PDB entry 3LZW | X-ray diffraction, 1.80 A resolution | chain A

[Chain A]
Name: Ferredoxin--NADP reductase 2
Organism: Bacillus subtilis
Notes: EC 1.18.1.2
UniProtKB: O05268 (FENR2_BACSU); numbering as in UniProt (aligned over 1-332)
Amino-acid sequence (332 residues; each row starts with the number of its first residue):
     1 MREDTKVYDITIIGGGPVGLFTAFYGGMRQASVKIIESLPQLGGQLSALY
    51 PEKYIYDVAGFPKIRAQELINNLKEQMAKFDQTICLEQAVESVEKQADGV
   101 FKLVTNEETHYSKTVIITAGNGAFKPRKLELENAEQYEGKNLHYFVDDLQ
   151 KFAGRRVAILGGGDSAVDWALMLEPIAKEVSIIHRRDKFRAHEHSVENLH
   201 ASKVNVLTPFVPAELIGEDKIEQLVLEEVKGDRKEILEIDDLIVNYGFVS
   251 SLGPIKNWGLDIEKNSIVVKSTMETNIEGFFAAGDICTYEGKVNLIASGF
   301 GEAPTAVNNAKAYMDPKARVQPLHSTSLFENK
Unresolved in the structure: 330-332
Swiss-Prot annotation at these positions:
  - binding site (FAD): Glu37, Gln45, Tyr50, Val90, Phe124, Asp285, Thr326
Metal / ion sites: Na+: Ser266, Asp285
Ligand contacts:
  - FAD (flavin-adenine dinucleotide): Ile13, Gly14, Gly15, Gly16, Pro17, Val18, Gly19, Ile36, Glu37, Ser38, Leu39, Gly44, Gln45, Leu46, Leu49, Tyr50, Ile55, Asp57, Gln88, Ala89, Val90, Thr118, Ala119, Gly120, Asn121, Gly122, Ala123, Phe124, Ile255, Ala283, Gly284, Asp285, Asn294, Leu295, Ile296, Ala297, His324, Ser325, Thr326
  - NADP (NAP; NADP nicotinamide-adenine-dinucleotide phosphate): Ala48, Leu49, Tyr50, Pro51, Glu52, Arg127, Gly161, Gly162, Gly163, Asp164, Ser165, Ala166, Asp168, His184, Arg185, Arg186, Arg190, His192, Val211, Asn245, Tyr246, Gly247, Phe248

[Summary]
Ligands of chain A: flavin-adenine dinucleotide and NADP. The Na+ site is built by Ser266 and Asp285. From
UniProt: 7 FAD-binding residues.
Chain A is Ferredoxin--NADP reductase 2 (Bacillus subtilis); the structure, Crystal structure of
ferredoxin-NADP+ oxidoreductase from bacillus subtilis (form I), was determined by X-ray diffraction together
with 3LZX from the same study.
